PDB entry 8ACW | X-ray diffraction, 3.40 A resolution | chains A and B of the 6 polymer chains in the assembly

[Chain A]
Molecule: Na(+)-translocating NADH-quinone reductase subunit A
Organism: Vibrio cholerae
Notes: EC 7.2.1.1; engineered mutation(s): N-terminal His tag
UniProt: A0A655PZA5 (A0A655PZA5_VIBCL); residues 1-446 here correspond to UniProt positions 17-462 (UniProt number = residue number + 16)
Chain sequence (468 residues; row label = number of the first residue in the row; numbers below 1 keep their minus sign (Met-21 is residue -21)):
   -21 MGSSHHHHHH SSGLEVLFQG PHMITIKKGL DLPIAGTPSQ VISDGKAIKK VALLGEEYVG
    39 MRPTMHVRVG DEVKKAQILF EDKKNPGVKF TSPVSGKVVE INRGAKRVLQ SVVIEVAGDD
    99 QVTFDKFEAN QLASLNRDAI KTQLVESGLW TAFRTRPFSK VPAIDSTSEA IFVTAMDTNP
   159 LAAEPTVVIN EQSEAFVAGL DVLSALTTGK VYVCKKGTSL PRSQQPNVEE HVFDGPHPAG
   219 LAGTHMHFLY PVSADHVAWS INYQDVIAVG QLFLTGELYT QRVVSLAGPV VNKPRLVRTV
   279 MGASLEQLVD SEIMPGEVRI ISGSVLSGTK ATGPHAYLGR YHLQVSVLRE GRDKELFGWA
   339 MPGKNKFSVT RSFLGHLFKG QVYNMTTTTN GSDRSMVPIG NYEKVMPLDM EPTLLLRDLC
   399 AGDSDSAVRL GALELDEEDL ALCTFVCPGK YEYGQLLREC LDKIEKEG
Unresolved in the structure: -21 to 0, 330-377
Differences from the reference sequence: initiating methionine (-21); expression tag (-20 to 0)

[Chain B]
Molecule: Na(+)-translocating NADH-quinone reductase subunit B
Organism: Vibrio cholerae
Notes: EC 7.2.1.1
UniProt: A0A085SSI3 (A0A085SSI3_VIBCL); residue numbers follow UniProt; this construct covers 1-415
Chain sequence (415 residues; row label = number of the first residue in the row):
     1 MGLKKFLEDI EHHFEPGGKH EKWFALYEAA ATLFYTPGLV TKRSSHVRDS VDLKRIMIMV
    61 WLAVFPAMFW GMYNAGGQAI AALNHLYSGD QLAAIVAGNW HYWLTEMLGG TMSSDAGWGS
   121 KMLLGATYFL PIYATVFIVG GFWEVLFCMV RKHEVNEGFF VTSILFALIV PPTLPLWQAA
   181 LGITFGVVVA KEVFGGTGRN FLNPALAGRA FLFFAYPAQI SGDLVWTAAD GYSGATALSQ
   241 WAQGGAGALI NNATGQTITW MDAFIGNIPG SIGEVSTLAL MIGAAFIVYM GIASWRIIGG
   301 VMIGMILLST LFNVIGSDTN AMFNMPWHWH LVLGGFAFGM FFMATDPVSA SFTNSGKWAY
   361 GILIGVMCVL IRVVNPAYPE GMMLAILFAN LFAPLFDHVV VERNIKRRLA RYGKQ
Unresolved in the structure: 1-34, 415
Covalently attached groups: flavin mononucleotide (FMN) linked to Thr236
Bound ions: K+: Ile371, Arg372, Asn375, Tyr378
Ligand contacts:
  - FMN (flavin mononucleotide): Ile169, Leu206, Arg209, Phe213, Gly222, Trp226, Leu238, Ser239, Gly270, Ser271, Glu274, Gly334, Gly335, Phe338, Gly339, Met343, Tyr378, Pro379, Glu380, Gly381, Met382, Met383, Leu384
  - riboflavin (RBF): Ile56, Met57, Val60, Gly158, Val161, Thr162, Leu165, Lys191, Thr197, Gly198, Asn200, Leu202, Asn203, Pro204, Ala205, Ile292, Ala293, Phe342, Met343, Thr345, Asp346, Pro347, Val348
Reported in the primary citation:
  - mutagenesis - F338A, F342A, D346A: decreased catalytic activity
  - mutagenesis - D346A: decreased growth
  - specificity-determining residues: Leu33 (by similarity / conservation)

[Chain A / chain B interface]
Contacting residue pairs (76; chain A residue first):
  Leu10(A) - Val47(B)  hydrophobic
  Glu34(A) - Gly38(B)
  Glu34(A) - Leu39(B)  hydrogen bond (side chain-backbone)
  Glu35(A) - Leu39(B)
  Glu35(A) - Arg43(B)
  Gly82(A) - Thr36(B)
  Gln88(A) - Thr36(B)  hydrogen bond
  His225(A) - Tyr412(B)
  His225(A) - Lys414(B)
  Phe226(A) - Lys414(B)  hydrogen bond (backbone-side chain)
  Tyr228(A) - Arg411(B)
  Pro229(A) - Arg411(B)  hydrogen bond (backbone-side chain)
  Pro229(A) - Tyr412(B)  hydrophobic
  Pro229(A) - Lys414(B)
  His234(A) - Arg411(B)
  Arg297(A) - His46(B)
  Ile299(A) - His46(B)
  Ser302(A) - His46(B)
  Val303(A) - Ser45(B)
  Val303(A) - His46(B)  hydrogen bond (backbone-backbone)
  Val303(A) - Val47(B)  hydrophobic
  Leu304(A) - Ser45(B)  hydrogen bond (backbone-side chain)
  Gly306(A) - Lys42(B)
  Gly306(A) - Arg43(B)
  Gly306(A) - His46(B)  hydrogen bond (backbone-side chain)
  Thr307(A) - Leu39(B)
  Thr307(A) - Arg43(B)
  Thr307(A) - His46(B)
  Lys308(A) - Lys42(B)
  Lys308(A) - His46(B)
  Thr310(A) - Lys42(B)  hydrogen bond
  His313(A) - Pro37(B)
  His313(A) - Leu39(B)
  His313(A) - Lys42(B)
  Leu326(A) - Val47(B)  hydrophobic
  Glu381(A) - Phe352(B)
  Glu381(A) - Asn354(B)
  Asp387(A) - Asn404(B)  hydrogen bond
  Asp387(A) - Arg407(B)  salt bridge
  Asp387(A) - Arg408(B)  hydrogen bond (backbone-side chain)
  Asp387(A) - Tyr412(B)
  Met388(A) - Asn404(B)
  Met388(A) - Arg408(B)
  Glu389(A) - Thr353(B)
  Glu389(A) - Val400(B)
  Glu389(A) - Val401(B)
  Thr391(A) - Phe352(B)
  Leu392(A) - Phe352(B)  hydrophobic
  Leu392(A) - Thr353(B)
  Leu392(A) - Val401(B)  hydrophobic
  Arg395(A) - Gly198(B)
  Arg395(A) - Phe352(B)
  Arg407(A) - Glu402(B)  salt bridge
  Arg407(A) - Ile405(B)
  Arg407(A) - Arg408(B)  hydrogen bond (backbone-side chain)
  Leu408(A) - Val401(B)  hydrophobic
  Leu408(A) - Arg408(B)  hydrogen bond (backbone-side chain)
  Gly409(A) - Arg408(B)
  Glu412(A) - Arg408(B)  salt bridge
  Glu412(A) - Tyr412(B)  hydrogen bond
  Thr422(A) - Ser45(B)
  Thr422(A) - Arg48(B)  hydrogen bond (backbone-side chain)
  Phe423(A) - Val47(B)
  Phe423(A) - Arg48(B)
  Phe423(A) - Asp49(B)  hydrogen bond (backbone-backbone)
  Pro426(A) - Asp52(B)
  Pro426(A) - Leu53(B)  hydrogen bond (backbone-backbone)
  Pro426(A) - Ile56(B)  hydrophobic
  Lys428(A) - Arg48(B)
  Lys428(A) - Asp49(B)  hydrogen bond (side chain-backbone)
  Lys428(A) - Val51(B)  hydrogen bond (side chain-backbone)
  Lys428(A) - Asp52(B)
  Tyr429(A) - Arg48(B)  hydrogen bond (backbone-side chain)
  Glu430(A) - Ser44(B)
  Glu430(A) - Arg48(B)  salt bridge
  Gln433(A) - Val40(B)
Also at the interface, not in a pair above, chain A (50 interface residues in all): Lys6, Arg81, Leu227, Pro312, Gly378, Asn379, Lys382, Glu415, Ala419, Val424, Cys425
Also at the interface, not in a pair above, chain B (36 interface residues in all): Ser50, Arg199, Trp295, Lys357, Asp397

[In short]
50 residues of chain A face 36 of chain B across their interface; the contacts include 19 hydrogen bonds and 4
salt bridges. Polar pairs include Asp387(A)-Arg407(B), Arg407(A)-Glu402(B) and Glu412(A)-Arg408(B). Ligands of
chain B: riboflavin. From the paper: F338A, F342A and D346A of chain B reduce catalytic activity; the
specificity determinant Leu33(B).
Chain A is Na(+)-translocating NADH-quinone reductase subunit A and chain B is Na(+)-translocating
NADH-quinone reductase subunit B, both from Vibrio cholerae; the structure, X-ray structure of Na+-NQR from
Vibrio cholerae at 3.4 A resolution, was determined by X-ray diffraction together with 8A1T, 8A1U, 8A1V, 8A1W,
8A1X, 8A1Y and 8ACY from the same study.
